PDB entry 8SY6 | electron microscopy, 3.28 A resolution | chains I and R of the 8 polymer chains in the assembly

# Chain I
Protein: DNA-directed RNA polymerase subunit beta
Source organism: Escherichia coli
Notes: EC 2.7.7.6
UniProtKB: P0A8V2 (RPOB_ECOLI); residues 1-1342 here = UniProt positions 1-1342
Sequence (1342 residues; row label = number of the first residue in the row):
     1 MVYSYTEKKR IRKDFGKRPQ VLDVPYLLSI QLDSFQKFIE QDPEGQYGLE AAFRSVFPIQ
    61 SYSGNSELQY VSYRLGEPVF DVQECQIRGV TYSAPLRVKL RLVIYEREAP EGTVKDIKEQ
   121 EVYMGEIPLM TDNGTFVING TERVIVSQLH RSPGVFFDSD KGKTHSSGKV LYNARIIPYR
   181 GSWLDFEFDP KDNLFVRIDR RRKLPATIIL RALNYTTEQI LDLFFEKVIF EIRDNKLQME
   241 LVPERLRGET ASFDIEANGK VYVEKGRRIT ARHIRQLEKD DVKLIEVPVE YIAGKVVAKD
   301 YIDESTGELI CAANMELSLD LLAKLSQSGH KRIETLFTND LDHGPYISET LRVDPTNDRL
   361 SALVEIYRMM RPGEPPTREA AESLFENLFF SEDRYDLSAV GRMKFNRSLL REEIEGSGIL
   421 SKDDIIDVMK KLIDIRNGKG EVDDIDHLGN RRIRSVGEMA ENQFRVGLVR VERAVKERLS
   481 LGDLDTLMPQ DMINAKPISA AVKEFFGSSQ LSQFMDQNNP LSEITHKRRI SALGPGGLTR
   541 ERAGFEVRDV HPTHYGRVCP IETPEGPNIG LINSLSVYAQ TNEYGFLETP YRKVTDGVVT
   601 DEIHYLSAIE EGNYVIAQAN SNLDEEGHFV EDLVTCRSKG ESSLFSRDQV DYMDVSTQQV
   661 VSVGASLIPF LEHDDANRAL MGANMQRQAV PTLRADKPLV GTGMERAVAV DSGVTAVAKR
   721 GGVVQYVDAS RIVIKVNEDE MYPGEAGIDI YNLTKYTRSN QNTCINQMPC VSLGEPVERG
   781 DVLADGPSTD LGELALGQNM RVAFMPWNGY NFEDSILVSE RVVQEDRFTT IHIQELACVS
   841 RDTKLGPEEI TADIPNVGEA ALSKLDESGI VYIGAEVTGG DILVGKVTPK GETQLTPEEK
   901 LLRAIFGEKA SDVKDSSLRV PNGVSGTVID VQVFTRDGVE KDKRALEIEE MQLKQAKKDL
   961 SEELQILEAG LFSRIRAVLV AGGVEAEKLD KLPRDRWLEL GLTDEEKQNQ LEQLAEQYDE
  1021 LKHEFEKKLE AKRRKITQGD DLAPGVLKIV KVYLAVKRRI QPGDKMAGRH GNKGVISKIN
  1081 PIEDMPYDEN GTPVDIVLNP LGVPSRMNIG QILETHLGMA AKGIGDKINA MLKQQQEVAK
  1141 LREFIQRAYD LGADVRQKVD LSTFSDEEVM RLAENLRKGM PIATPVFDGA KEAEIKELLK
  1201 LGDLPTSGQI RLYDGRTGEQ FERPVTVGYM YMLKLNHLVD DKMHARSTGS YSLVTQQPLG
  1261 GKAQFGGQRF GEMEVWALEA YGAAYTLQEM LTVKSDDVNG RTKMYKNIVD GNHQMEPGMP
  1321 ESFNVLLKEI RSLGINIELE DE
Disordered / not traced: 104-118, 227-336, 886-917, 972-1020, 1342
Small-molecule neighbours: UTP (uridine 5'-triphosphate): Arg-678, Met-681, Asp-814, Lys-1073, Arg-1106
UniProt features mapped onto this chain:
  - modified residue (N6-acetyllysine): Lys-1022, Lys-1200
  - mutagenesis: Ile-561 (I561S: Resistant to antibiotics salinamide A and B), Ile-569 (I569S: Resistant to antibiotics salinamide A and B), Ala-665 (A665E: Resistant to antibiotics salinamide A and B), Asp-675 (D675A/G: Resistant to antibiotics salinamide A and B), Asn-677 (N677H/K: Resistant to antibiotics salinamide A and B), Leu-680 (L680M: Resistant to antibiotics salinamide A and B), Glu-813 (E813K: Disrupts the enzyme's active center)
From the paper describing this entry:
  - binding site for UTP: Arg-678, Arg-1106

# Chain R
Molecule: 9-nt RNA strand
Sequence (9 nucleotides; row label = number of the first residue in the row):
     1 AUCGAGAGG

# Interface between chain I and chain R
Contacting residue pairs (14):
  Gln-510(I) with A5(R), phosphate contact
  Gln-513(I) with A5(R), hydrogen bond to the phosphate; G6(R), phosphate contact
  Arg-540(I) with A5(R), salt bridge to the phosphate
  Asn-568(I) with G6(R), hydrogen bond to the phosphate
  Ile-572(I) with G6(R), phosphate contact
  Arg-687(I) with A7(R), salt bridge to the phosphate
  Gln-688(I) with A7(R), phosphate contact; G8(R), hydrogen bond to the phosphate
  Lys-1065(I) with G8(R), hydrogen bond to the phosphate; G9(R), salt bridge to the phosphate
  Lys-1073(I) with G9(R), salt bridge to the phosphate
  His-1237(I) with A7(R), sugar contact; G8(R), sugar contact
Other interface residues (no listed pair), chain I (13 interface residues in all): Ser-509, Leu-533, Pro-564
Other interface residues (no listed pair), chain R (6 interface residues in all): G4

# Overview
13 residues of chain I and 6 residues of chain R are in contact, with 4 hydrogen bonds and 4 salt bridges.
Polar contacts include Gln-513(I)/A5(R), Asn-568(I)/G6(R) and Gln-688(I)/G8(R). Ligands of chain I: UTP. From
UniProt: 7 mutagenesis sites on chain I. From the paper: a binding site for UTP at Arg-678(I) and Arg-1106(I).
Here chain I is DNA-directed RNA polymerase subunit beta (Escherichia coli) and chain R is a 9-nt RNA strand.
Entry 8SY6 (E. coli DNA-directed RNA polymerase transcription elongation complex bound the unnatural dB-UTP
base pair in the ...) was determined by electron microscopy (same publication as 8SY5 and 8SY7).
